Entry 1PZU (X-ray diffraction, 3.10 A resolution); this record covers chains T and D of the 4 polymer chains in the assembly.

# Chain T
Molecule: 14-nt DNA strand
Sequence (14 nucleotides; each row starts with the number of its first residue):
     1 TTGAGGAATT TCCA

# Chain D
Protein: Nuclear factor of activated T-cells, cytoplasmic 2
Source organism: Homo sapiens
Notes: fragment: NFAT1 DNA-binding domain
Reference sequence: Q13469 (NFAC2_HUMAN); numbering as in UniProt (aligned over 396-678)
Sequence (301 residues; row label = number of the first residue in the row):
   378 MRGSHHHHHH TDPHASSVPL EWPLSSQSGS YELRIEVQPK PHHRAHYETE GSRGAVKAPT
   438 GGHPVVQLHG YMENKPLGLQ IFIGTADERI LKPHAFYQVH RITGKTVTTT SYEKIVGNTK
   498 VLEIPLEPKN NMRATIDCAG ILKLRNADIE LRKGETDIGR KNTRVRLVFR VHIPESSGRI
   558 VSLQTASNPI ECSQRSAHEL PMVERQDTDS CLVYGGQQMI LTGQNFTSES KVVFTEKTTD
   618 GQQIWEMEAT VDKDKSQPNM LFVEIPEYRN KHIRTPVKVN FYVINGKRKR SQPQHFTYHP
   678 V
Not modelled in the structure: 378-398, 572-575
Differences from the reference sequence: cloning artifact (378-381, 388-395); expression tag (382-387)
Curated features (UniProtKB/Swiss-Prot):
  - DNA-binding region: Arg-421 to Gly-428
  - motif: Lys-664 to Lys-666 (Nuclear localization signal)

# How chain T and chain D interact
Residue-residue contacts - 17 pairs, chain T then chain D:
  DT2(T) with Gly-428(D), base contact; Ser-429(D), sugar contact; Thr-480(D), hydrogen bond to the phosphate
  DG3(T) with Ser-429(D), hydrogen bond to the phosphate; Arg-430(D), sugar contact; Gly-431(D), sugar contact
  DA4(T) with Arg-430(D), phosphate contact; Gly-431(D), phosphate contact; Lys-434(D), salt bridge to the phosphate
  DG5(T) with Arg-430(D), hydrogen bond to the base
  DG6(T) with Arg-421(D), hydrogen bond to the base; Arg-430(D), hydrogen bond to the base; Gln-571(D), base contact
  DA7(T) with Arg-421(D), base contact; Gln-571(D), hydrogen bond to the base
  DC12(T) with Arg-537(D), base contact
  DC13(T) with Arg-537(D), sugar contact
Other interface residues (no listed pair), chain D (13 interface residues in all): Glu-427, Ala-432, Ile-479, Ala-524

# Overview
8 residues of chain T and 13 residues of chain D are in contact, with 6 hydrogen bonds and 1 salt bridge.
Polar contacts include DG5(T)/Arg-430(D), DG6(T)/Arg-421(D) and DG6(T)/Arg-430(D). UniProt lists a DNA-binding
region on chain D.
Here chain T is a 14-nt DNA strand and chain D is Nuclear factor of activated T-cells, cytoplasmic 2 (Homo
sapiens). Entry 1PZU (An asymmetric NFAT1-RHR homodimer on a pseudo-palindromic, Kappa-B site) was determined
by X-ray diffraction.
